7L9P - chains Y and X of the 12 polymer chains in the assembly; structure by electron microscopy, 3.60 A resolution.

Chain Y (and X):
Protein: Shieldin complex subunit 2, Shieldin complex subunit 3 chimera
Organism: Homo sapiens
Notes: fragment: SHLD2  + linker + SHLD3; chain X of this document is another copy of the same molecule, construct and numbering; everything in this record applies to it too
UniProt: chimeric construct of Q86V20, Q6ZNX1: residues 2-16 from Q86V20 (SHLD2_HUMAN) positions 5-19 (UniProt number = residue number + 3); residues 33-89 from Q6ZNX1 positions 2-58 (UniProt number = residue number - 31)
Amino-acid sequence (99 residues; row label = number of the first residue in the row):
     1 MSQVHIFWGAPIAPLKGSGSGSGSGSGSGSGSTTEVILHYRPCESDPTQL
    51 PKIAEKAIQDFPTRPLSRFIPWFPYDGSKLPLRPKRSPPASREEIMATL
Disordered / not traced: 1-2, 13-32, 92-99 (chain X: 1, 9-33, 90-99)
Differences from the reference sequence: initiating methionine (1); linker (17-32); expression tag (90-99)

How chain Y and chain X interact:
Residue-residue contacts (23; chain Y residue first):
  T34(Y) - P42(X)
  E35(Y) - R41(X)
  E35(Y) - P42(X)
  V36(Y) - H39(X)  hydrogen bond (backbone-side chain)
  V36(Y) - Y40(X)  hydrogen bond (backbone-backbone)
  V36(Y) - R41(X)
  V36(Y) - P42(X)  hydrophobic
  L38(Y) - I37(X)
  L38(Y) - L38(X)  hydrogen bond (backbone-backbone)
  H39(Y) - V36(X)
  H39(Y) - I37(X)
  Y40(Y) - V36(X)  hydrogen bond (backbone-backbone)
  Y40(Y) - L38(X)  hydrophobic
  Y40(Y) - P51(X)  hydrogen bond (side chain-backbone)
  Y40(Y) - K52(X)
  Y40(Y) - E55(X)
  R41(Y) - V36(X)  hydrogen bond (backbone-backbone)
  P42(Y) - V36(X)
  L50(Y) - P51(X)
  P51(Y) - L50(X)  hydrophobic
  P51(Y) - P51(X)
  E55(Y) - P42(X)
  E55(Y) - S45(X)
Interface residues without a listed pair, chain Y (15 interface residues in all): I37, S45, T48, Q49
Interface residues without a listed pair, chain X (18 interface residues in all): I6, T34, E35, T48, Q49, A54

Summary:
The interface between chain Y and chain X involves 15 residues on one side and 18 on the other; the contacts
include 6 hydrogen bonds. Polar contacts include V36(Y)-H39(X), Y40(Y)-P51(X) and V36(Y)-Y40(X).
Both chains are Shieldin complex subunit 2, Shieldin complex subunit 3 chimera (Homo sapiens). Entry 7L9P
(Structure of human SHLD2-SHLD3-REV7-TRIP13(E253Q) complex) was determined by electron microscopy (same
publication as 6WW9 and 6WWA).
